6HWF - chains I and Y of the 28 polymer chains in the assembly; structure by X-ray diffraction, 2.50 A resolution.

== Chain I ==
Protein: Proteasome subunit beta type-3
From: Saccharomyces cerevisiae (strain ATCC 204508 / S288c)
Notes: EC 3.4.25.1
UniProtKB: P25451 (PSB3_YEAST); residues 0-204 here correspond to UniProt positions 1-205 (UniProt number = residue number + 1)
Chain sequence (205 residues; numbered 0 to 204; the number before each row is that of its first residue; numbering starts at 0):
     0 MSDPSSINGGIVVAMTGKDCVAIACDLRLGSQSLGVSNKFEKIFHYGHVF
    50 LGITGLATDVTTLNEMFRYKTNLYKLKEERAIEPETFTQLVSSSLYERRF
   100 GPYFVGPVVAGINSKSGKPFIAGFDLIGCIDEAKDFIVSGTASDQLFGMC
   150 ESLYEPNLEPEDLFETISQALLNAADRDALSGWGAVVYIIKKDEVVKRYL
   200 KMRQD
Disordered / not traced: 0
UniProt features mapped onto this chain:
  - modified residue: S30 (Phosphoserine)
  - cross-link: K69 (Glycyl lysine isopeptide (Lys-Gly) (interchain with G-Cter in ubiquitin))
Bound ions: Mg2+ site 1: A174, D177, S180; Mg2+ site 2: D204 (shared with A165(Y), D168(Y), S171(Y) of chain Y)
Ligand contacts: GQK ((2S)-3-(4-methoxyphenyl)-N-[(2S,3R)-4-methyl-3,4-bis(oxidanyl)-1-phenyl-pentan-2-yl]-2-[[(2S)-2-(2-morpholin-4-ylethanoylamino)propanoyl]amino]propanamide): D124, L125, I126, C128

== Chain Y ==
Protein: Proteasome subunit beta type-5
From: Saccharomyces cerevisiae (strain ATCC 204508 / S288c)
Notes: EC 3.4.25.1
UniProtKB: P30656 (PSB5_YEAST); residues 1-212 here correspond to UniProt positions 76-287 (UniProt number = residue number + 75)
Chain sequence (212 residues; numbered 1 to 212; the number before each row is that of its first residue):
     1 TTTLAFRFQGGIIVAVDSRATAGNWVASQTVKKVIEINPFLLGTMAGGAA
    51 DCQFWETWLGSQCRLHELREKERISVAAASKILSNLVYQYKGAGLSMGTM
   101 ICGYTRKEGPTIYYVDSDGTRLKGDIFCVGSGQTFAYGVLDSNYKWDLSV
   151 EDALYLGKRSILAAAHRDAYSGGSVNLYHVTEDGWIYHGNHDVGELFWKV
   201 KEEEGSFNNVIG
Glycans and other covalent adducts: compound GQK linked to T1
Bound ions: Mg2+: A165, D168, S171 (shared with D204(I) of chain I)
Ligand contacts: GQK ((2S)-3-(4-methoxyphenyl)-N-[(2S,3R)-4-methyl-3,4-bis(oxidanyl)-1-phenyl-pentan-2-yl]-2-[[(2S)-2-(2-morpholin-4-ylethanoylamino)propanoyl]amino]propanamide): R19, A20, T21, V31, K33, M45, A46, G47, G48, A49, C52, Q53, G94, S96, S131, Y170

== How chain I and chain Y interact ==
Pairs across the interface (46; chain I residue first):
  R27(I) with A169(Y)
  S32(I) with R167(Y); D168(Y); A169(Y), hydrogen bond (backbone-backbone); Y170(Y)
  L33(I) with F135(Y), hydrophobic; R167(Y)
  G34(I) with R167(Y), hydrogen bond (backbone-side chain)
  V35(I) with R167(Y), hydrogen bond (backbone-side chain)
  N37(I) with H166(Y); N209(Y), hydrogen bond (side chain-backbone)
  K38(I) with N209(Y), hydrogen bond (side chain-backbone)
  Q144(I) with W25(Y)
  D175(I) with V26(Y); Q29(Y)
  R176(I) with W25(Y); V26(Y), hydrogen bond (side chain-backbone); A27(Y), hydrogen bond (side chain-backbone); S28(Y)
  D177(I) with N24(Y); V26(Y)
  A178(I) with N24(Y), hydrogen bond (backbone-backbone); V26(Y); A169(Y); Y170(Y), hydrophobic
  L179(I) with N24(Y)
  W182(I) with H166(Y), hydrogen bond (side chain-backbone); R167(Y)
  Y198(I) with I211(Y), hydrophobic
  K200(I) with W198(Y)
  M201(I) with W198(Y)
  R202(I) with Q29(Y); G173(Y), hydrogen bond (side chain-backbone); D192(Y), salt bridge; G194(Y)
  Q203(I) with H166(Y), hydrogen bond (backbone-side chain); F197(Y); W198(Y); V210(Y)
  D204(I) with R19(Y), salt bridge; Q29(Y); A165(Y); S171(Y); G172(Y); G173(Y), hydrogen bond (side chain-backbone); V193(Y)
Other interface residues (no listed pair), chain I (22 interface residues in all): L26, Q31
Other interface residues (no listed pair), chain Y (26 interface residues in all): N208

== Summary ==
22 residues of chain I and 26 residues of chain Y are in contact, with 12 hydrogen bonds and 2 salt bridges.
Polar contacts include R202(I)-D192(Y), D204(I)-R19(Y) and G34(I)-R167(Y). Bound to chain I: compound GQK.
Compound GQK is covalently linked to T1(Y).
Here chain I is Proteasome subunit beta type-3 and chain Y is Proteasome subunit beta type-5, both from
Saccharomyces cerevisiae (strain ATCC 204508 / S288c). Entry 6HWF (Yeast 20S proteasome beta2-G45A mutant in
complex with ONX 0914) was determined by X-ray diffraction, deposited together with 6HTB, 6HTC, 6HTD, 6HTP,
6HTR, 6HUB and 30 further entries.
